Entry 8UAF (electron microscopy, 3.18 A resolution); this record covers chains K and P of the 18 polymer chains in the assembly.

Chain K:
Molecule: SIR2-like domain-containing protein
Organism: Escherichia coli
UniProt: A0A7B5N0T7 (A0A7B5N0T7_ECOLX); numbering as in UniProt (aligned over 1-415)
Chain sequence (415 residues; each row starts with the number of its first residue):
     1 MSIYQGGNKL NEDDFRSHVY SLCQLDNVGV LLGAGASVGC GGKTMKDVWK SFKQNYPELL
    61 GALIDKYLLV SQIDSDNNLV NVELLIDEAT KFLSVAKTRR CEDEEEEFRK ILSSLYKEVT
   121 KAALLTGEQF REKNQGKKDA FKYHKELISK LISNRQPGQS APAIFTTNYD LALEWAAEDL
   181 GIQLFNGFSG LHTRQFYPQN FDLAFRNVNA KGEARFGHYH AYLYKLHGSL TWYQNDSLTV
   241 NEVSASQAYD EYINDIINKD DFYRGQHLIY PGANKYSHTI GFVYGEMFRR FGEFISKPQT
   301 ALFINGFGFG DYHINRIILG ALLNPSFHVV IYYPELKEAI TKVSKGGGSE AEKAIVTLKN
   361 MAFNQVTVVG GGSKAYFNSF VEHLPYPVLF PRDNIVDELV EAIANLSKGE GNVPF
Disordered / not traced: 1, 211-217, 393, 408-415
Small-molecule neighbours: Adenosine-5-Diphosphoribose (AR6; [(2R,3S,4R,5R)-5-(6-aminopurin-9-yl)-3,4-dihydroxy-oxolan-2-yl]methyl [hydroxy-[[(2R,3S,4R,5S)-3,4,5-trihydroxyoxolan-2-yl]methoxy]phosphoryl] hydrogen phosphate): Gly33, Ala34, Gly35, Val38, Thr44, Met45, Thr167, His227, Gly306, Phe307, Gly308, Gly310, Asp311, Tyr333, Pro334, Glu335, Ala375, Tyr376, Phe377
Reported in the primary citation:
  - catalytic residues: His227, Asp311, His313
  - mutagenesis - H227A, D311A, H313A: abolished catalytic activity on NAD+
  - mutagenesis - H227A, D311A, H313A: decreased catalytic activity on single-stranded DNA
  - mutagenesis - H227A: decreased growth

Chain P:
Molecule: Nucleoside triphosphate hydrolase
Organism: Escherichia coli
UniProt: A0A822U1Y5 (A0A822U1Y5_ECOLX); residues 1-610 here = UniProt positions 1-610
Chain sequence (610 residues; each row starts with the number of its first residue):
     1 MSLFKLTEIS AIGYVVGLEG ERIRINLHEG LQGRLASHRK GVSSVTQPGD LIGFDAGNIL
    61 VVARVTDMAF VEADKAHKAN VGTSDLADIP LRQIIAYAIG FVKRELNGYV FISEDWRLPA
   121 LGSSAVPLTS DFLNIIYSID KEELPKAVEL GVDSRTKTVK IFASVDKLLS RHLAVLGSTG
   181 YGKSNFNALL TRKVSEKYPN SRIVIFDING EYAQAFTGIP NVKHTILGES PNVDSLEKKQ
   241 QKGELYSEEY YCYKKIPYQA LGFAGLIKLL RPSDKTQLPA LRNALSAINR THFKSRNIYL
   301 EKDDGETFLL YDDCRDTNQS KLAEWLDLLR RRRLKRTNVW PPFKSLATLV AEFGCVAADR
   361 SNGSKRDAFG FSNVLPLVKI IQQLAEDIRF KSIVNLNGGG ELADGGTHWD KAMSDEVDYF
   421 FGKEKGQEND WNVHIVNMKN LAQDHAPMLL SALLEMFAEI LFRRGQERSY PTVLLLEEAH
   481 HYLRDPYAEI DSQIKAYERL AKEGRKFKCS LIVSTQRPSE LSPTVLAMCS NWFSLRLTNE
   541 RDLQALRYAM ESGNEQILKQ ISGLPRGDAV AFGSAFNLPV RISINQARPG PKSSDAVFSE
   601 EWANCTELRC
Disordered / not traced: 1-2, 72-88, 329-335, 356-373, 485-494, 604-610
Bound ions: Mg2+: Ser184, Glu477 (together with ADP)
Small-molecule neighbours: ADP (adenosine-5'-diphosphate): Ser178, Thr179, Gly180, Tyr181, Gly182, Lys183, Ser184, Asn185, Glu211, Glu477, Arg566, Ile584, Asn585, Gln586, Pro591, Ser593

Interface between chain K and chain P:
Pairs across the interface (18):
  Tyr20(K) with Asn58(P), hydrogen bond
  Ser149(K) with Phe4(P)
  Ser153(K) with Leu6(P)
  Leu180(K) with Leu3(P); Phe4(P), hydrophobic
  Gly181(K) with Leu3(P)
  Tyr219(K) with Leu6(P)
  Pro387(K) with Arg104(P)
  Val388(K) with Gly57(P); Asn58(P); Tyr109(P)
  Leu389(K) with Leu6(P); Asp55(P)
  Phe390(K) with Lys5(P); Leu6(P)
  Pro391(K) with Lys5(P); Leu6(P)
  Ile395(K) with Arg39(P)
Other interface residues (no listed pair), chain K (14 interface residues in all): Ile152, Tyr386
Other interface residues (no listed pair), chain P (14 interface residues in all): Thr7, Ile59, Leu60, Phe132

Overview:
The chain K/chain P interface involves 14 residues from each chain, with 1 hydrogen bond. Its one
hydrogen-bonded contact is Tyr20(K)-Asn58(P). Bound to chain K: Adenosine-5-Diphosphoribose. Chain P binds
ADP. The paper reports catalytic residues His227(K), Asp311(K) and His313(K); H227A, D311A and H313A of chain
K abolish catalytic activity on NAD+.
Chain K is SIR2-like domain-containing protein and chain P is Nucleoside triphosphate hydrolase, both from
Escherichia coli; the structure, E. coli Sir2_HerA complex (12:6) bound with NAD+, was determined by electron
microscopy, deposited together with 8SU9, 8SUW, 8SUB, 8SXX and 8UAE.
